Entry 8T1I (electron microscopy, 4.68 A resolution (low resolution: residue-level contacts below are approximate; hydrogen-bond / salt-bridge calls are withheld)); this record covers chains K and S of the 27 polymer chains in the assembly.

# Chain K
Molecule: Mediator of RNA polymerase II transcription subunit 16
Source organism: Mus musculus
Reference sequence: Q6PGF3 (MED16_MOUSE); residues 1-828 here = UniProt positions 1-828
Sequence (828 residues; row label = number of the first residue in the row):
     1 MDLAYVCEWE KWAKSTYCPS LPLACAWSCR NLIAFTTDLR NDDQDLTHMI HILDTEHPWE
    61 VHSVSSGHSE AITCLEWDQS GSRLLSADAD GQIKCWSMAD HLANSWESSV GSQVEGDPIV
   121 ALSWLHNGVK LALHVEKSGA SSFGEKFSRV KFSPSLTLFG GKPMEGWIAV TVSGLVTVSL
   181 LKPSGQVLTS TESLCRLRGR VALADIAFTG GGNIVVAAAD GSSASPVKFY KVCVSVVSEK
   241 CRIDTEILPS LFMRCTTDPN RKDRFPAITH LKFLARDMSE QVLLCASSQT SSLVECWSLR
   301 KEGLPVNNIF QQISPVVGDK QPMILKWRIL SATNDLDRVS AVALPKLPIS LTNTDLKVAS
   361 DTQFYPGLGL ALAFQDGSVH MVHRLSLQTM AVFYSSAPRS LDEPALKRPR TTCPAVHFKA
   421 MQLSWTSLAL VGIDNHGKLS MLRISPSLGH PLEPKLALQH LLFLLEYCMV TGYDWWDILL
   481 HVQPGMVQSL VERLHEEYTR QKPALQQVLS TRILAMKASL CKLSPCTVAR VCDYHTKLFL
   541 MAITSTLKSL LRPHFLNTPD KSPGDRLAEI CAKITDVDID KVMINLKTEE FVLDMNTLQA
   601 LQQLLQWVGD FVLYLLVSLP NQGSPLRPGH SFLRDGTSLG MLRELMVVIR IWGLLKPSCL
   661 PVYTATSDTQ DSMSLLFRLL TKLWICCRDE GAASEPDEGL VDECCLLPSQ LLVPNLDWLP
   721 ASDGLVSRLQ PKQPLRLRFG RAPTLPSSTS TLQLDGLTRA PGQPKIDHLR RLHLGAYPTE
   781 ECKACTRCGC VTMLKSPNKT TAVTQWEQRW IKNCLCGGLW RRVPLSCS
Unresolved in the structure: 1-2, 41-46, 160, 287-289, 313-320, 346-351, 396-418, 525-529, 669-670, 695-719, 763-771

# Chain S
Molecule: Mediator of RNA polymerase II transcription subunit 24
Source organism: Mus musculus
Reference sequence: Q99K74 (MED24_MOUSE); numbering as in UniProt (aligned over 1-987)
Sequence (987 residues; each row starts with the number of its first residue):
     1 MKVVNLKQAI LQAWKERWSD YQWAINMKKF FPKGATWDIL NLAEALLEQA MIGPSPNPLI
    61 LSYLKYAISS QMVSCSSVLT AISKFDDFSR DLCVQALLDI MDMFCDRLSC HGKAEECIGL
   121 CRALLSALHW LLRCTAASAE RLQEGLEAGT PAPGEKQLAL CLQCLEKTLS STKNRALLHI
   181 AKLEEASSWT AIEHSLLKLG EILANLSNPQ LRSQAERCGT LIRSIPSMLS VHSEQLHKTG
   241 FPTIHALILL EGTMNLTGEM QPLVEQLMMV KRMQHIPTPL FVLEIWKACF VGLIESPEGT
   301 QELKWTAFTY LKIPQVLVKL KKYFHGEKDF TEDVNCAFEF LLKLTPLLDK ADQRCNCDCT
   361 NFLLQECNKQ GLLSEVNFAS LVGKRTADRD PQLKSSENAN IQPNPGLILR AEPTVTNILK
   421 TMDADHSKSP EGLLGVLGHM LSGKSLDLLL AAAAATGKLK SFARKFINLN EFTTHGSGES
   481 TKTASVRALL FDISFLMLCH VAQTYGSEVI LSESSSGEEV PFFETWMQTC MPEEGKILNP
   541 DHPCFRPDST KVESLVALLN NSSEMKLVQM KWHEACLSIS AAILEILNAW ENGVLAFESI
   601 QKITDNIKGK VCSLAVCAVA WLVAHVRMLG LDEREKSLQM IRQLAGPLYS ENTLQFYNER
   661 VVIMNSILEH MCADVLQQTA TQIKFPSTGV DTMPYWNLLP PKRPIKEVLT DIFAKVLEKG
   721 WVDSRSIHIL DTLLHMGGVY WFCNNLIKEL LKETRKEHTL RAVQLLYSIF CLDMQQVTLV
   781 LLGHILPGLL TDSSKWHSLM DPPGTALAKL AVWCALSSYS SHKGQASSRQ KKRHREDIED
   841 YVSLFPVEDM QPSKLMRLLS SSDDDANILS SPTDRSMNSS LSASQLHTVN MRDPLNRVLA
   901 NLFLLISSIL GSRTAGPHTQ FVQWFMEECV GCLEQDSRGS ILQFMPFTTV SELVKVSAMS
   961 SPKVVLAITD LSLPLGRQVA AKAIAAL
Unresolved in the structure: 1-3, 144-154, 393-407, 563-565, 842-889, 957-960, 986-987
Swiss-Prot annotation at these positions:
  - motif: Leu128 to Leu132 (LXXLL motif 1), Leu344 to Leu348 (LXXLL motif 2), Leu446 to Leu450 (LXXLL motif 3), Leu555 to Leu559 (LXXLL motif 4), Leu786 to Leu790 (LXXLL motif 5), Leu855 to Leu859 (LXXLL motif 6)
  - modified residue (Phosphoserine): Ser860, Ser871
Disulfides: Cys134-Cys161

# Interface between chain K and chain S
Residue-residue contacts (36):
  Tyr17(K) - Pro787(S)
  Tyr17(K) - Thr791(S)
  Tyr17(K) - Asn901(S)
  Tyr17(K) - Leu905(S)
  Pro19(K) - Gly783(S)
  Pro19(K) - Asp840(S)
  Glu115(K) - Asn745(S)
  Gly174(K) - Ile705(S)
  Glu192(K) - Lys702(S)
  Leu194(K) - Pro701(S)
  Arg196(K) - Val626(S)
  Arg196(K) - Thr679(S)
  Arg198(K) - Asn697(S)
  Arg198(K) - Leu699(S)
  Arg200(K) - His735(S)
  Arg200(K) - Met736(S)
  Arg200(K) - Gly737(S)
  Ser225(K) - Ile537(S)
  Pro226(K) - Glu534(S)
  Ile247(K) - Leu629(S)
  Leu248(K) - Met628(S)
  Leu248(K) - Leu629(S)
  Pro249(K) - Arg627(S)
  Pro249(K) - Met628(S)
  Pro249(K) - Leu629(S)
  Ser250(K) - Arg627(S)
  Phe252(K) - Ile537(S)
  Thr257(K) - Asp541(S)
  Phe265(K) - His834(S)
  Leu304(K) - Glu591(S)
  Val306(K) - Leu587(S)
  Ile309(K) - Leu584(S)
  Phe310(K) - Leu584(S)
  Phe310(K) - Leu587(S)
  Phe310(K) - Asn588(S)
  Phe310(K) - Asn592(S)
Also at the interface, not in a pair above, chain K (29 interface residues in all): Thr16, Cys18, Glu70, Val114, Ser173, Leu197, Gln321
Also at the interface, not in a pair above, chain S (37 interface residues in all): Trp590, Val594, Leu631, Gln678, Pro704, Lys706, Tyr740, Glu839

# Summary
29 residues of chain K face 37 of chain S across their interface.
Here chain K is Mediator of RNA polymerase II transcription subunit 16 and chain S is Mediator of RNA
polymerase II transcription subunit 24, both from Mus musculus. Entry 8T1I (Atomic model of the mammalian
Mediator complex with MED26 subunit) was determined by electron microscopy (same publication as 8T1L and
8T9D).
